Entry 5ND5 (X-ray diffraction, 1.74 A resolution); this record covers chains A and B.

Chain A (and B):
Name: Transketolase
Organism: Chlamydomonas reinhardtii
Notes: EC 2.2.1.1; chain B of this document is another copy of the same molecule, construct and numbering; everything in this record applies to it too
UniProt: A8IAN1 (A8IAN1_CHLRE); residue numbers follow UniProt; this construct covers 36-718
Sequence (692 residues; each row starts with the number of its first residue):
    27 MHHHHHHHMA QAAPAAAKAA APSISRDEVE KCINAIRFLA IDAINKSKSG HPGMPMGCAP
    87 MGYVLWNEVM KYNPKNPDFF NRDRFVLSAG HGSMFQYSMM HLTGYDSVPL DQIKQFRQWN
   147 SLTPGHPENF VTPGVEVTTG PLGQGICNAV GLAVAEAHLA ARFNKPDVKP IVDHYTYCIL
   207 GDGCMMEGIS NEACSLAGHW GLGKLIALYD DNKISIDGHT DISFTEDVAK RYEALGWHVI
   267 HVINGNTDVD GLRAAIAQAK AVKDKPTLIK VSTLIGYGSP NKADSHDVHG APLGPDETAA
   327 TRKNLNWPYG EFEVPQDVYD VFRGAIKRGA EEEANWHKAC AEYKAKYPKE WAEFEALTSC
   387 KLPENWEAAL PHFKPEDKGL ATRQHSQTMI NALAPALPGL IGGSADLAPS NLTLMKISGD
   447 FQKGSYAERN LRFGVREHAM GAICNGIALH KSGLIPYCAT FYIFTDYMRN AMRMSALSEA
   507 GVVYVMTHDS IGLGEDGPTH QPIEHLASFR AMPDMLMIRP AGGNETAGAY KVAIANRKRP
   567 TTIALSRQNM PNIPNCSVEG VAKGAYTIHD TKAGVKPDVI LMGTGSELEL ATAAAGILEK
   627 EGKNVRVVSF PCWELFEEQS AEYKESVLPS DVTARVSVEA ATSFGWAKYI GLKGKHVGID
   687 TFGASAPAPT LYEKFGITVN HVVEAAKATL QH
Unresolved in the structure: 27-48, 718
Differences from the reference sequence: initiating methionine (27); expression tag (28-35)
Bound ions: Mg2+: D208, N238, I240 (together with thiamine diphosphate)
Ligand contacts:
  - thiamine diphosphate (TPP), molecule 1: M80, H117, G166, P167, L168, G207, D208, G209, C210, E213, N238, I240, S241, I242, I301, H315
  - thiamine diphosphate (TPP), molecule 2: A431, D432, L433, V461, E463, F487, F490, Y493, H526
What the authors report for this chain:
  - binding site for thiamine diphosphate: P167, L433, V461, E463, F487, F490, Y493
  - Mg2+ coordination: D208, N238
  - conformationally variable residues (order/disorder transition): K239 to D247, L433 to N437
  - self-association interface (contacts with another copy of this molecule): S241, D243, D432, A434, R458
  - contacts within the chain: C470-C484

Chain A / chain B interface:
Residue-residue contacts - 213 pairs, chain A then chain B:
  S75(A) - E521(B)
  R143(A) - E521(B)
  R143(A) - D522(B)  salt bridge
  R143(A) - S691(B)
  R143(A) - A692(B)
  R143(A) - P693(B)
  Q144(A) - S691(B)
  W145(A) - A690(B)  hydrophobic
  W145(A) - S691(B)
  W145(A) - A692(B)
  W145(A) - T696(B)
  W145(A) - L697(B)  hydrophobic
  W145(A) - K700(B)
  P150(A) - S691(B)
  G151(A) - E521(B)
  G151(A) - S691(B)  hydrogen bond (backbone-side chain)
  H152(A) - D522(B)  hydrogen bond (side chain-backbone)
  H152(A) - H526(B)
  E154(A) - P524(B)
  T164(A) - T525(B)
  T165(A) - T525(B)
  G166(A) - H526(B)
  P167(A) - F490(B)  hydrophobic
  P167(A) - Y493(B)  hydrogen bond (backbone-side chain)
  P167(A) - T525(B)
  L168(A) - V461(B)  hydrophobic
  L168(A) - Y493(B)  hydrogen bond (backbone-side chain)
  Q170(A) - Y493(B)  hydrogen bond
  G209(A) - V461(B)
  M212(A) - E218(B)
  M212(A) - G460(B)
  M212(A) - V461(B)  hydrogen bond (side chain-backbone)
  M212(A) - R462(B)
  E213(A) - E218(B)
  E213(A) - V461(B)
  E213(A) - E463(B)
  E213(A) - Y493(B)
  G214(A) - G214(B)
  G214(A) - E218(B)  hydrogen bond (backbone-side chain)
  N217(A) - N217(B)
  N217(A) - R257(B)
  E218(A) - M212(B)
  E218(A) - E213(B)
  E218(A) - G214(B)  hydrogen bond (side chain-backbone)
  S221(A) - E252(B)  hydrogen bond
  L222(A) - S249(B)
  H225(A) - D247(B)
  H225(A) - I248(B)  hydrogen bond (side chain-backbone)
  H225(A) - S249(B)
  H225(A) - T251(B)  hydrogen bond
  S241(A) - D432(B)  hydrogen bond
  I242(A) - D432(B)  hydrogen bond (backbone-side chain)
  I242(A) - L433(B)  hydrophobic
  I242(A) - P435(B)
  D243(A) - D432(B)  hydrogen bond (backbone-side chain)
  D243(A) - L433(B)  hydrogen bond (side chain-backbone)
  D243(A) - A434(B)  hydrogen bond (side chain-backbone)
  D243(A) - P435(B)
  D243(A) - R458(B)  salt bridge
  D247(A) - H225(B)
  I248(A) - H225(B)  hydrogen bond (backbone-side chain)
  I248(A) - D446(B)
  I248(A) - Q448(B)  hydrogen bond (backbone-side chain)
  I248(A) - R458(B)
  S249(A) - L222(B)
  S249(A) - H225(B)
  S249(A) - R458(B)
  S249(A) - G460(B)
  S249(A) - R462(B)  hydrogen bond (backbone-side chain)
  F250(A) - R462(B)
  T251(A) - H225(B)  hydrogen bond
  E252(A) - S221(B)  hydrogen bond
  E252(A) - A260(B)
  E252(A) - L261(B)
  D253(A) - A260(B)  hydrogen bond (backbone-backbone)
  K256(A) - K256(B)
  K256(A) - E259(B)  salt bridge
  K256(A) - A260(B)
  R257(A) - N217(B)
  R257(A) - R257(B)
  R257(A) - A260(B)
  E259(A) - K256(B)  salt bridge
  A260(A) - E252(B)
  A260(A) - D253(B)  hydrogen bond (backbone-backbone)
  A260(A) - K256(B)
  A260(A) - R257(B)
  L261(A) - E252(B)
  D432(A) - S241(B)  hydrogen bond
  D432(A) - I242(B)  hydrogen bond (side chain-backbone)
  D432(A) - D243(B)  hydrogen bond (side chain-backbone)
  L433(A) - I242(B)  hydrophobic
  L433(A) - D243(B)  hydrogen bond (backbone-side chain)
  A434(A) - D243(B)  hydrogen bond (backbone-side chain)
  P435(A) - I242(B)
  P435(A) - D243(B)
  D446(A) - I248(B)
  Q448(A) - I248(B)  hydrogen bond (side chain-backbone)
  R458(A) - D243(B)  salt bridge
  R458(A) - I248(B)
  R458(A) - S249(B)
  G460(A) - M212(B)
  G460(A) - S249(B)
  V461(A) - L168(B)  hydrophobic
  V461(A) - G209(B)
  V461(A) - M212(B)  hydrogen bond (backbone-side chain)
  V461(A) - E213(B)
  R462(A) - M212(B)
  R462(A) - S249(B)  hydrogen bond (side chain-backbone)
  R462(A) - F250(B)
  E463(A) - E213(B)
  H464(A) - Y493(B)
  I489(A) - R499(B)
  F490(A) - P167(B)  hydrophobic
  D492(A) - D492(B)
  D492(A) - R495(B)  salt bridge
  D492(A) - N496(B)
  D492(A) - R499(B)
  Y493(A) - P167(B)  hydrogen bond (side chain-backbone)
  Y493(A) - L168(B)  hydrogen bond (side chain-backbone)
  Y493(A) - Q170(B)  hydrogen bond
  Y493(A) - E213(B)
  Y493(A) - H464(B)
  Y493(A) - N496(B)
  R495(A) - D492(B)  salt bridge
  R495(A) - E530(B)
  N496(A) - D492(B)
  N496(A) - Y493(B)
  R499(A) - I489(B)
  R499(A) - D492(B)
  R499(A) - P524(B)  hydrogen bond (side chain-backbone)
  R499(A) - Q527(B)  hydrogen bond (side chain-backbone)
  R499(A) - I529(B)
  R499(A) - E530(B)  salt bridge
  R499(A) - H531(B)
  R499(A) - F688(B)
  A502(A) - F688(B)
  L503(A) - P524(B)  hydrophobic
  L503(A) - T525(B)
  L503(A) - F688(B)
  E521(A) - S75(B)
  E521(A) - R143(B)
  E521(A) - G151(B)
  D522(A) - H77(B)
  D522(A) - R143(B)  salt bridge
  D522(A) - H152(B)  hydrogen bond (backbone-side chain)
  P524(A) - E154(B)
  P524(A) - R499(B)  hydrogen bond (backbone-side chain)
  P524(A) - L503(B)  hydrophobic
  T525(A) - T164(B)
  T525(A) - T165(B)
  T525(A) - P167(B)
  T525(A) - L503(B)
  H526(A) - H152(B)
  H526(A) - G166(B)
  Q527(A) - R499(B)  hydrogen bond (backbone-side chain)
  I529(A) - R499(B)
  I529(A) - P539(B)  hydrophobic
  E530(A) - R495(B)
  E530(A) - R499(B)  salt bridge
  E530(A) - A537(B)
  E530(A) - M538(B)
  E530(A) - P539(B)
  H531(A) - R499(B)
  A533(A) - A537(B)  hydrophobic
  A533(A) - F670(B)
  S534(A) - R495(B)
  S534(A) - S534(B)
  R536(A) - F670(B)
  A537(A) - E530(B)
  A537(A) - A533(B)  hydrophobic
  A537(A) - F670(B)  hydrophobic
  M538(A) - E530(B)
  P539(A) - I529(B)  hydrophobic
  P539(A) - E530(B)
  P539(A) - D686(B)
  P539(A) - T687(B)
  P539(A) - F688(B)
  D540(A) - F688(B)
  W639(A) - F670(B)  hydrophobic
  F670(A) - A533(B)
  F670(A) - R536(B)
  F670(A) - A537(B)  hydrophobic
  F670(A) - W639(B)  hydrophobic
  F670(A) - F670(B)  hydrophobic
  F670(A) - G671(B)
  G671(A) - F670(B)
  A673(A) - A673(B)
  A673(A) - K674(B)
  A673(A) - L678(B)
  K674(A) - A673(B)
  K674(A) - L678(B)
  G677(A) - L678(B)
  L678(A) - A673(B)
  L678(A) - K674(B)
  L678(A) - G677(B)
  D686(A) - P539(B)
  T687(A) - P539(B)
  F688(A) - R499(B)
  F688(A) - A502(B)
  F688(A) - L503(B)  hydrophobic
  F688(A) - P539(B)
  F688(A) - D540(B)
  A690(A) - W145(B)  hydrophobic
  S691(A) - R143(B)
  S691(A) - Q144(B)
  S691(A) - W145(B)
  S691(A) - P150(B)
  S691(A) - G151(B)  hydrogen bond (side chain-backbone)
  A692(A) - R143(B)
  A692(A) - W145(B)
  P693(A) - R143(B)
  L697(A) - W145(B)  hydrophobic
  K700(A) - W145(B)
Interface residues without a listed pair, chain A (99 interface residues in all): H77, S430, F459, M500, P528, R661, T668, T696
Interface residues without a listed pair, chain B (102 interface residues in all): S73, F156, H312, S430, F459, M500, P528, R661, T668

Overview:
The interface between chain A and chain B involves 99 residues on one side and 102 on the other; the contacts
include 40 hydrogen bonds and 10 salt bridges. Polar pairs include R143(A)-D522(B), D243(A)-R458(B) and
K256(A)-E259(B). The paper reports a binding site for thiamine diphosphate at P167(A), L433(A) and V461(A)
among others; Mg2+ coordination by D208(A) and N238(A).
Chain A and chain B are both Transketolase (Chlamydomonas reinhardtii); the structure, Crystal structure of
transketolase from Chlamydomonas reinhardtii in complex with TPP and Mg2+, was determined by X-ray diffraction
(same publication as 5ND6).
